7PHI - chains A and D of the 4 polymer chains in the assembly; structure by electron microscopy, 3.10 A resolution.

== Chain A (and D) ==
Name: Potassium voltage-gated channel, Shaw-related subfamily, member 1
From: Homo sapiens
Notes: chain D of this document is another copy of the same molecule, construct and numbering; everything in this record applies to it too
UniProtKB: Q3KNS8 (Q3KNS8_HUMAN); residues 1-511 here = UniProt positions 1-511
Sequence (518 residues; numbered 1 to 518; the number before each row is that of its first residue):
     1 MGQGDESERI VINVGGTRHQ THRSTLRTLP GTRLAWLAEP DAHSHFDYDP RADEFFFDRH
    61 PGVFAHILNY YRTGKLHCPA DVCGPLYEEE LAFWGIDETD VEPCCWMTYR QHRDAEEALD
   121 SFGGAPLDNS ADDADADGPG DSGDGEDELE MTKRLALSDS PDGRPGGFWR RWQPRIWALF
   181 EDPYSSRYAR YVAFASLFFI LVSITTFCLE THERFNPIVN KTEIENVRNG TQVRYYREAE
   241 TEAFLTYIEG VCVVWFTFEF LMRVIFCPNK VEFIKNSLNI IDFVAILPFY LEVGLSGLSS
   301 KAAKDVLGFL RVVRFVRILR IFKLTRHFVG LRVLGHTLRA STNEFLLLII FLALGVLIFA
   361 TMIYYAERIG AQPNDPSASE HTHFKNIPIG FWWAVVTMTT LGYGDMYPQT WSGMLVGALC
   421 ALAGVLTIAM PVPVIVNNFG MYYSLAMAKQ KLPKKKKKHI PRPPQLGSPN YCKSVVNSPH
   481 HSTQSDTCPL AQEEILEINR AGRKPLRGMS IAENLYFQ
Disordered / not traced: 1-6, 121-169, 223-234, 296-299, 465-518
Sequence notes: expression tag (512-518)
Ion coordination: Zn2+ site 1: His77, Cys104 (shared with 1 residue of chain B); Zn2+ site 2: Cys83 (shared with His77(D), Cys104(D), Cys105(D) of chain D); K+ site 1: Thr400 (shared with 1 residue of chain B; 1 residue of chain C; Thr400(D) of chain D); K+ site 2: Thr400, Leu401 (shared with 2 residues of chain B; 2 residues of chain C; Thr400(D), Leu401(D) of chain D); K+ site 3: Leu401, Gly402 (shared with 2 residues of chain B; 2 residues of chain C; Leu401(D), Gly402(D) of chain D); K+ site 4: Gly402, Tyr403 (shared with 2 residues of chain B; 2 residues of chain C; Gly402(D), Tyr403(D) of chain D)
Residues lining bound ligands:
  - 1,2-diacyl-sn-glycero-3-phoshocholine (PCF), molecule 1: Lys275, Asn276, Ser277, Ile281, Phe322, Leu331, Leu334, Gly335
  - 1,2-diacyl-sn-glycero-3-phoshocholine (PCF), molecule 2: Leu352, Pro388, Ile389, Phe391, Trp392, Val395, Met406
  - 1,2-diacyl-sn-glycero-3-phoshocholine (PCF), molecule 3: Gln409, Thr410, Trp411, Met414, Leu415, Ala418, Leu422
From the paper describing this entry:
  - contacts within the chain: Glu116-Lys449, Glu249-Arg317, Phe256-Arg320 (cation-pi contact), Asp282-Arg320, Arg326-Arg332 (backbone contact), Leu119-His336 (backbone contact), Gln372-His381, His383-Gln409, His383-Tyr407
  - disease-associated variants - S44N, H45Y, F46L, C208Y, A421V, M441L (citing earlier work)
  - Zn2+ coordination: His77, Cys104, Cys105
  - self-association interface (contacts with another copy of this molecule); pairs are residue here / residue on that copy: Tyr407-Tyr403
  - binding site for 1,2-diacyl-sn-glycero-3-phoshocholine: His212, Pro388, Phe391, Trp392, Gln409, Trp411, Met414

== How chain A and chain D interact ==
Pairs across the interface - 98 pairs, chain A then chain D:
  Asn13(A) with Gln20(D)
  Gly15(A) with His19(D); Gln20(D); Arg72(D)
  Gly16(A) with Arg18(D); Gln20(D)
  Arg18(A) with Gln20(D)
  Asp47(A) with Arg9(D), salt bridge
  Phe56(A) with Gln20(D); Thr21(D); His22(D)
  Asp58(A) with Gln20(D); Thr21(D), hydrogen bond; His22(D), salt bridge; Thr25(D), hydrogen bond; Arg72(D), salt bridge
  Arg59(A) with Arg72(D), hydrogen bond (backbone-side chain); Thr73(D)
  His60(A) with Ala65(D); His66(D); Asn69(D)
  Asp81(A) with Pro79(D); Ala80(D), hydrogen bond (backbone-backbone)
  Cys83(A) with His77(D); Cys78(D); Cys105(D), hydrophobic
  Pro85(A) with Cys104(D), hydrophobic
  Leu86(A) with Asn69(D)
  Glu89(A) with Thr73(D)
  Glu90(A) with Asn69(D), hydrogen bond; Thr73(D)
  His112(A) with Cys104(D)
  Phe207(A) with Thr361(D); Tyr365(D)
  Thr211(A) with Tyr364(D); Lys385(D); Asn386(D); Ile387(D)
  His212(A) with Asn386(D), hydrogen bond
  Glu213(A) with Lys385(D); Asn386(D), hydrogen bond
  Phe315(A) with Thr361(D); Met362(D), hydrophobic; Tyr365(D), hydrophobic
  Ile318(A) with Ile358(D), hydrophobic; Thr361(D)
  Ile321(A) with Leu354(D), hydrophobic
  Phe322(A) with Leu354(D), hydrophobic; Ile358(D), hydrophobic
  Phe328(A) with Leu346(D), hydrophobic; Leu347(D), hydrophobic; Ile350(D), hydrophobic
  Gly330(A) with Leu347(D); Phe351(D)
  Leu331(A) with Ile350(D), hydrophobic; Phe351(D), hydrophobic; Leu354(D), hydrophobic
  Leu334(A) with Phe351(D), hydrophobic
  Phe345(A) with Leu426(D), hydrophobic
  Leu352(A) with Leu422(D), hydrophobic
  Trp392(A) with Pro408(D), hydrophobic; Met414(D)
  Val395(A) with Ala418(D), hydrophobic
  Thr399(A) with Thr400(D); Leu422(D)
  Thr400(A) with Thr400(D)
  Leu401(A) with Thr397(D); Thr400(D); Leu401(D); Gly402(D)
  Gly402(A) with Gly402(D)
  Tyr403(A) with Trp393(D), hydrogen bond; Thr397(D), hydrogen bond; Gly402(D); Tyr403(D); Gly404(D); Tyr407(D), hydrophobic
  Asp405(A) with Tyr407(D)
  Val432(A) with Leu426(D), hydrophobic
  Ile435(A) with Met430(D), hydrophobic
  Val436(A) with Ala429(D); Pro433(D), hydrophobic
  Phe439(A) with Leu347(D), hydrophobic; Met430(D), hydrophobic
  Tyr443(A) with Asn343(D); Glu344(D); Leu347(D), hydrophobic
  Leu452(A) with Pro103(D), hydrophobic; Trp106(D), hydrophobic
  Lys458(A) with Leu29(D)
  His459(A) with Thr28(D); Leu29(D); Tyr70(D); Tyr71(D), hydrogen bond (side chain-backbone); Gly74(D)
  Ile460(A) with Thr28(D)
  Arg462(A) with Ser24(D); Thr25(D), hydrogen bond
Also at the interface, not in a pair above, chain A (63 interface residues in all): Thr17, Pro61, Ala80, Val82, Ile204, Cys208, Thr337, Leu348, Ile428, Ser444, Leu445, Met447, Ala448, Lys449, Lys451
Also at the interface, not in a pair above, chain D (70 interface residues in all): Pro30, Asp81, Asp97, Val101, Met107, Leu357, Pro388, Phe391, Val396, Met406, Gly417, Ala421, Pro431
From the paper, about this interface:
  - residue pairs: Ala448(A)-Trp106(D) (hydrophobic contact), Arg462(A)-Ser24(D) (hydrogen bond)

== Summary ==
63 residues of chain A and 70 residues of chain D are in contact, with 11 hydrogen bonds and 3 salt bridges.
Among the polar pairs are Asp47(A)-Arg9(D), Asp58(A)-His22(D) and Asp58(A)-Arg72(D). The authors report a
hydrophobic contact between Ala448(A) and Trp106(D); a hydrogen bond between Arg462(A) and Ser24(D). From the
paper: a binding site for 1,2-diacyl-sn-glycero-3-phoshocholine at His212(A), Pro388(A) and Phe391(A) among
others; Zn2+ coordination by His77(A), Cys104(A) and Cys105(A).
Both chains are Potassium voltage-gated channel, Shaw-related subfamily, member 1 (Homo sapiens). Entry 7PHI
(Human voltage-gated potassium channel Kv3.1 (with Zn)) was determined by electron microscopy, deposited
together with 7PHH, 7PHK and 7PHL.
